Entry 2I56 (X-ray diffraction, 1.97 A resolution); this record covers chains A and D of the 4 polymer chains in the assembly.

[Chain A (and D)]
Protein: L-rhamnose isomerase
Source organism: Pseudomonas stutzeri
Notes: EC 5.3.1.14; chain D of this document is another copy of the same molecule, construct and numbering; everything in this record applies to it too
UniProtKB: Q75WH8 (Q75WH8_PSEST); residues 1-430 here = UniProt positions 1-430
Sequence (438 residues; each row starts with the number of its first residue):
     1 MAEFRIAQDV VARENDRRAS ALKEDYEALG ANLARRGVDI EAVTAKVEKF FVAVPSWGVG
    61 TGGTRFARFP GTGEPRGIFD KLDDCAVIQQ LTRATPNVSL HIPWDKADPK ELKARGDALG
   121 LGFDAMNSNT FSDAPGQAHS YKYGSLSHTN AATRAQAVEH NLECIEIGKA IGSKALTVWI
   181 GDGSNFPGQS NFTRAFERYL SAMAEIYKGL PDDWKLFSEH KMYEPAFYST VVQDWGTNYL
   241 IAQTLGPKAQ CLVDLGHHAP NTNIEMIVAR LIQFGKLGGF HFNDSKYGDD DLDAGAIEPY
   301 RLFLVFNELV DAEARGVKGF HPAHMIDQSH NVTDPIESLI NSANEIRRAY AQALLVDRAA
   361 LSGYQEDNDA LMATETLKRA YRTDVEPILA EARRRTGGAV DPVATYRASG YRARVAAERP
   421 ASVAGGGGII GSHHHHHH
Unresolved in the structure: 1-3, 425-438 (chain D: 1-2, 422-438)
Construct notes: engineered mutation Asn-150 (Asp in Q75WH8); cloning artifact (431-432); expression tag (433-438)
Metal / ion sites: Zn2+ site 1: Glu-219, Asp-254, His-281, Asp-327 (together with L-rhamnose); Zn2+ site 2: His-257, Asp-289 (together with L-rhamnose)
Ligand contacts: L-rhamnose (RNS): Trp-57, His-101, Trp-104, Phe-131, Trp-179, Glu-219, Lys-221, Asp-254, His-257, His-281, Asp-289, Asp-327

[Chain A / chain D interface]
Residue-residue contacts (51; chain A residue first):
  Glu-24(A) with Arg-35(D)
  Asp-25(A) with Asn-32(D), hydrogen bond; Arg-35(D), salt bridge
  Asn-32(A) with Asp-25(D), hydrogen bond
  Arg-35(A) with Glu-24(D); Asp-25(D), salt bridge
  Pro-260(A) with Asn-261(D)
  Asn-261(A) with Pro-260(D); Lys-286(D), hydrogen bond (backbone-side chain); Tyr-287(D), hydrogen bond (side chain-backbone)
  Thr-262(A) with Lys-286(D), hydrogen bond (backbone-side chain)
  Asn-263(A) with Lys-286(D); Tyr-287(D)
  Lys-286(A) with Asn-261(D), hydrogen bond (side chain-backbone); Thr-262(D), hydrogen bond (side chain-backbone); Asn-263(D)
  Tyr-287(A) with Asn-261(D), hydrogen bond (backbone-side chain); Asn-263(D)
  Gly-295(A) with Lys-378(D), hydrogen bond (backbone-side chain)
  Ala-296(A) with Tyr-300(D)
  Ile-297(A) with Tyr-300(D)
  Glu-298(A) with Glu-298(D)
  Pro-299(A) with Tyr-300(D); Tyr-381(D), hydrophobic
  Tyr-300(A) with Ala-296(D); Ile-297(D); Pro-299(D)
  Glu-337(A) with Leu-371(D)
  Ser-338(A) with Leu-371(D)
  Asn-341(A) with Leu-371(D)
  Glu-345(A) with Lys-378(D), salt bridge
  Arg-348(A) with Arg-382(D)
  Asp-369(A) with Arg-407(D), salt bridge
  Leu-371(A) with Thr-333(D); Glu-337(D); Ser-338(D); Asn-341(D)
  Met-372(A) with Arg-407(D)
  Lys-378(A) with Gly-295(D), hydrogen bond (side chain-backbone); Glu-345(D), salt bridge
  Arg-379(A) with Asp-401(D), salt bridge
  Tyr-381(A) with Pro-299(D), hydrophobic; Tyr-381(D), hydrogen bond
  Arg-382(A) with Glu-345(D), salt bridge; Arg-348(D); Asp-384(D)
  Asp-384(A) with Arg-382(D)
  Asp-401(A) with Arg-379(D), salt bridge
  Val-403(A) with Leu-371(D), hydrophobic
  Arg-407(A) with Asp-369(D), salt bridge; Met-372(D)
Interface residues without a listed pair, chain A (38 interface residues in all): Ala-21, Ala-28, Val-332, Thr-333, Ala-370, Glu-375
Interface residues without a listed pair, chain D (37 interface residues in all): Ala-21, Ala-28, Val-332, Ala-370, Val-403

[Overview]
38 residues of chain A face 37 of chain D across their interface; the contacts include 11 hydrogen bonds and 9
salt bridges. Among the polar pairs are Asp-25(A)/Arg-35(D), Glu-345(A)/Lys-378(D) and Asp-369(A)/Arg-407(D).
Bound to chain A: L-rhamnose.
Chain A and chain D are both L-rhamnose isomerase (Pseudomonas stutzeri); the structure, Crystal structure of
L-Rhamnose Isomerase from Pseudomonas stutzeri with L-Rhamnose, was determined by X-ray diffraction, deposited
together with 2HCV and 2I57.
